Entry 3PPY (X-ray diffraction, 2.00 A resolution); this record covers chain A.

Chain A:
Protein: von Willebrand factor
From: Homo sapiens
Notes: fragment: VWF A2 domain
Reference sequence: P04275 (VWF_HUMAN); residues 1488-1674 here = UniProt positions 1488-1674
Chain sequence (196 residues; row label = number of the first residue in the row):
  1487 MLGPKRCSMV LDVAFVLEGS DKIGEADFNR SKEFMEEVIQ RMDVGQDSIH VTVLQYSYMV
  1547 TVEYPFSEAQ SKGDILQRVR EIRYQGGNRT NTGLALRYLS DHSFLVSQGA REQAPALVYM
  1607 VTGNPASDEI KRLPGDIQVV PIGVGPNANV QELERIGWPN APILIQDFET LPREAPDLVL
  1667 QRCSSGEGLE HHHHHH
Not modelled in the structure: 1487-1489, 1677-1682
Differences from the reference sequence: expression tag (1487, 1675-1682); engineered mutation Cys1493 (Asn in P04275), Ala1596 (Asp in P04275), Ala1602 (Asn in P04275), Ser1670 (Cys in P04275)
UniProt features mapped onto this chain:
  - glycosylation (N-linked (GlcNAc...) asparagine): Asn1515 (complex), Asn1574
  - natural variant: Phe1514 (F1514C: In VWD2), Leu1540 (L1540P: In VWD2), Tyr1570 (Y1570C: In a breast cancer sample), Tyr1584 (Y1584C: Exhibits increased in susceptibility to proteolysis by ADAMTS13), Arg1597 (R1597G: In VWD2; R1597Q: In VWD2; R1597W: In VWD2), Val1607 (V1607D: In VWD2), Gly1609 (G1609R: In VWD2), Ser1613 (S1613P: In VWD2), Ile1628 (I1628T: In VWD2), Glu1638 (E1638K: In VWD2), Pro1648 (P1648S: In VWD2), Val1665 (V1665E: In VWD2)
Disulfides: Cys1493-Cys1669
Bound ions: Na+: Asp1498, Ala1600

Overview:
The Na+ site is built by Asp1498 and Ala1600.
Chain A is von Willebrand factor (Homo sapiens); the structure, Crystal structure of the D1596A/N1602A double
mutant of an engineered VWF A2 domain (N1493C and C1670S), was determined by X-ray diffraction together with
3PPV, 3PPW and 3PPX from the same study.
